Entry 4A0G (X-ray diffraction, 2.50 A resolution); this record covers chains A and B.

[Chain A (and B)]
Name: Adenosylmethionine-8-amino-7-oxononanoate aminotransferase
From: Arabidopsis thaliana
Notes: chain B of this document is another copy of the same molecule, construct and numbering; everything in this record applies to it too
UniProtKB: B0F481 (B0F481_ARATH); residues 1-811 here correspond to UniProt positions 23-833 (UniProt number = residue number + 22)
Amino-acid sequence (831 residues; each row starts with the number of its first residue; numbers below 1 keep their minus sign (Gly-19 is residue -19)):
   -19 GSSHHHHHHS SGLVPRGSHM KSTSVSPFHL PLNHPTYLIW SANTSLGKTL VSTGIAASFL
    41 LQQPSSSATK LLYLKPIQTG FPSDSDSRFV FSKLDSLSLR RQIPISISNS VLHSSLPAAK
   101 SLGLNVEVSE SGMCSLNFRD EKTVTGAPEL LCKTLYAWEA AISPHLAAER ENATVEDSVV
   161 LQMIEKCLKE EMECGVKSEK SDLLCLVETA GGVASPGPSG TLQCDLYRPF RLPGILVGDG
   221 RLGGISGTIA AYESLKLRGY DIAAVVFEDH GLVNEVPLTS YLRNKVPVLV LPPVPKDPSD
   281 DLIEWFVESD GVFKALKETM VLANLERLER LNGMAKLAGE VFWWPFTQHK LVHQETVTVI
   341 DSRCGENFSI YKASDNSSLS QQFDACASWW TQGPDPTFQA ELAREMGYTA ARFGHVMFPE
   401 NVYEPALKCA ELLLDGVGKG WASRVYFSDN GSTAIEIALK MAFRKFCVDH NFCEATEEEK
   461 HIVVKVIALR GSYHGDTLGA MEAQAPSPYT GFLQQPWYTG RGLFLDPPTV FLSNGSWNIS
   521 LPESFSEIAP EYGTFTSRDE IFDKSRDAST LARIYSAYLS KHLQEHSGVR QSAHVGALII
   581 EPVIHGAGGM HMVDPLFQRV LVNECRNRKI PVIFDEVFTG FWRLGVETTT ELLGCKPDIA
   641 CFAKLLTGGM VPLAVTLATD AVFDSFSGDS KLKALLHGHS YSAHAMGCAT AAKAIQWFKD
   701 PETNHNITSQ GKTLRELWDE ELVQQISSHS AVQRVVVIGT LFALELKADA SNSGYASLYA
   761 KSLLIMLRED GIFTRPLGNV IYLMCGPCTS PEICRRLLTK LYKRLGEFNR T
Not modelled in the structure: -19 to 6, 173-181, 453-461, 564-572, 748-756 (chain B: -19 to 4, 44-46, 105-111, 173-181, 453-461, 527-533, 565-572, 749-756)
Glycans and other covalent adducts: pyridoxal phosphate (PLP) linked to Lys644
Sequence notes: expression tag (-19 to 0)
Small-molecule neighbours: pyridoxal phosphate (PLP): Trp370, Asn430, Gly431, Ser432, Tyr473, His474, Gly475, Glu581, Asp615, Val617, Phe618
Swiss-Prot annotation at these positions:
  - binding site (ATP): Ser25 to Leu30, Asp75, Glu188 to Gly191, Glu248, Asp249, Pro496 to Tyr498, Glu523
  - binding site (Mg(2+)): Thr29, Asp66, Glu188
  - binding site (substrate): Thr59
  - binding site ((8S)-8-amino-7-oxononanoate): Trp369, Trp370, Tyr473, Lys644, Gly678, Arg775
  - binding site (pyridoxal 5'-phosphate): Gly431, Ser432, Asp615, His679, Ser680
  - site: Phe326 (Participates in the substrate recognition with KAPA and in a stacking interaction with the adenine ring of SAM)
  - modified residue: Lys644 (N6-(pyridoxal phosphate)lysine)
Reported in the primary citation:
  - Mg2+ coordination: Thr29, Glu188
  - binding site for sulfate ion: Ser195, Gly223, Gly224, Ile225, Ser226
  - binding site for pyridoxal phosphate: Asn430, Gly431, Ser432, Tyr473, His474, Gly475, Glu581, Asp615, Val617, Phe618, Lys644, His679, Ser680
  - mutagenesis - F326Y: unchanged catalytic activity
  - mutagenesis - F326Y: increased stability

[How chain A and chain B interact]
Contacting residue pairs - 370 pairs, chain A then chain B:
  Asn23(A) - Gly223(B)  hydrogen bond (side chain-backbone)
  Ser143(A) - Leu222(B)
  His145(A) - Ile225(B)
  His145(A) - Pro257(B)
  Leu146(A) - Leu252(B)
  Gly192(A) - Ser226(B)
  Val193(A) - Ser226(B)  hydrogen bond (backbone-side chain)
  Ala194(A) - Ser226(B)  hydrogen bond (backbone-side chain)
  Ser195(A) - Ser226(B)
  Pro196(A) - Ile225(B)  hydrophobic
  Leu202(A) - Ile229(B)  hydrophobic
  Leu202(A) - Tyr261(B)  hydrophobic
  Arg208(A) - Ala391(B)  hydrogen bond (side chain-backbone)
  Arg208(A) - Arg392(B)  hydrogen bond (side chain-backbone)
  Arg211(A) - Tyr388(B)
  Arg211(A) - Arg392(B)
  Leu222(A) - Ser143(B)
  Gly223(A) - Asn23(B)  hydrogen bond (backbone-side chain)
  Ile225(A) - His145(B)
  Ile225(A) - Pro196(B)  hydrophobic
  Ser226(A) - Gly192(B)
  Ser226(A) - Val193(B)  hydrogen bond (side chain-backbone)
  Ser226(A) - Ala194(B)  hydrogen bond (side chain-backbone)
  Ser226(A) - Ser195(B)
  Ile229(A) - Leu202(B)  hydrophobic
  Ala230(A) - Ala230(B)
  Ala230(A) - Ala231(B)
  Ala230(A) - Ser234(B)
  Ala231(A) - Ala230(B)
  Glu233(A) - Ser234(B)  hydrogen bond
  Glu233(A) - Leu237(B)
  Glu233(A) - Arg238(B)  salt bridge
  Glu233(A) - Arg384(B)  salt bridge
  Ser234(A) - Ala230(B)
  Ser234(A) - Glu233(B)  hydrogen bond
  Lys236(A) - Tyr388(B)
  Leu237(A) - Glu233(B)
  Leu237(A) - Leu237(B)  hydrophobic
  Leu237(A) - Gly387(B)
  Leu237(A) - Ala391(B)
  Arg238(A) - Glu233(B)  salt bridge
  Arg238(A) - Ala391(B)
  Gly239(A) - Ala391(B)
  Tyr240(A) - Tyr388(B)
  Asp241(A) - Tyr388(B)  hydrogen bond
  Asp241(A) - Arg392(B)  salt bridge
  Leu252(A) - Leu146(B)
  Pro257(A) - His145(B)
  Pro257(A) - Pro196(B)  hydrophobic
  Tyr261(A) - Leu202(B)  hydrophobic
  Tyr261(A) - Arg238(B)
  Tyr261(A) - Arg384(B)
  Arg263(A) - Thr377(B)
  Arg263(A) - Glu381(B)  salt bridge
  Arg263(A) - Trp697(B)
  Arg263(A) - Thr703(B)
  Arg310(A) - Glu404(B)  salt bridge
  Arg310(A) - Leu407(B)
  Arg310(A) - Lys408(B)
  Arg310(A) - Glu411(B)  salt bridge
  Met314(A) - Val402(B)
  Met314(A) - Tyr403(B)
  Met314(A) - Glu404(B)
  Met314(A) - Leu407(B)  hydrophobic
  Leu317(A) - Glu411(B)
  Ala318(A) - Val402(B)  hydrophobic
  Gly319(A) - Arg424(B)  hydrogen bond (backbone-side chain)
  Glu320(A) - Ser423(B)
  Glu320(A) - Arg424(B)  hydrogen bond (backbone-side chain)
  Val321(A) - Leu407(B)  hydrophobic
  Val321(A) - Ala410(B)  hydrophobic
  Val321(A) - Leu414(B)  hydrophobic
  Val321(A) - Ser423(B)
  Val321(A) - Arg424(B)
  Val321(A) - Val425(B)  hydrogen bond (backbone-backbone)
  Phe322(A) - Phe398(B)  hydrophobic
  Phe322(A) - Asn401(B)
  Phe322(A) - Val402(B)  hydrophobic
  Phe322(A) - Ala406(B)
  Phe322(A) - Leu407(B)  hydrophobic
  Phe322(A) - Ala410(B)  hydrophobic
  Phe322(A) - Arg424(B)  hydrogen bond (backbone-side chain)
  Phe322(A) - Val425(B)
  Trp323(A) - Val425(B)  hydrogen bond (backbone-backbone)
  Trp323(A) - Tyr426(B)
  Trp323(A) - Met441(B)  hydrophobic
  Trp323(A) - Ala658(B)  hydrophobic
  Trp323(A) - Val662(B)
  Trp323(A) - Phe663(B)  hydrophobic
  Trp323(A) - Phe666(B)  hydrophobic
  Trp324(A) - Phe398(B)  hydrogen bond (side chain-backbone)
  Trp324(A) - Pro399(B)
  Trp324(A) - Glu400(B)
  Trp324(A) - Asn401(B)  hydrogen bond (side chain-backbone)
  Trp324(A) - Tyr426(B)
  Pro325(A) - Phe398(B)
  Pro325(A) - Pro399(B)
  Pro325(A) - Tyr426(B)
  Pro325(A) - His677(B)
  Pro325(A) - Gly678(B)
  Phe326(A) - Tyr426(B)
  Phe326(A) - Leu675(B)  hydrogen bond (backbone-backbone)
  Phe326(A) - Leu676(B)
  Phe326(A) - His677(B)
  Phe326(A) - Gly678(B)
  Thr327(A) - Ala674(B)
  Gln328(A) - Phe666(B)  hydrogen bond (side chain-backbone)
  Gln328(A) - Ser667(B)
  Gln328(A) - Gly668(B)  hydrogen bond (side chain-backbone)
  Gln328(A) - Ser670(B)  hydrogen bond (side chain-backbone)
  Gln328(A) - Lys671(B)
  Gln328(A) - Lys673(B)
  Gln328(A) - Ala674(B)
  His329(A) - Phe663(B)
  Lys330(A) - Ser667(B)
  Lys330(A) - Gly668(B)
  Lys330(A) - Asp669(B)  salt bridge
  Leu331(A) - Asp669(B)
  Val332(A) - Glu400(B)
  Val337(A) - Glu400(B)
  Thr338(A) - Glu400(B)  hydrogen bond (backbone-backbone)
  Thr338(A) - Asn401(B)
  Thr338(A) - Val402(B)  hydrogen bond (backbone-backbone)
  Val339(A) - Val402(B)
  Ile340(A) - Phe393(B)
  Ile340(A) - Val396(B)  hydrophobic
  Ile340(A) - Asn401(B)
  Ile340(A) - Val402(B)  hydrogen bond (backbone-backbone)
  Ile340(A) - Tyr403(B)
  Asp341(A) - Arg392(B)  salt bridge
  Asp341(A) - Phe393(B)
  Ser342(A) - Arg392(B)
  Ser342(A) - Phe393(B)
  Arg343(A) - Arg392(B)  hydrogen bond (backbone-backbone)
  Arg343(A) - Phe393(B)
  Arg343(A) - His395(B)  hydrogen bond (side chain-backbone)
  Arg343(A) - Val396(B)
  Phe348(A) - Val396(B)  hydrophobic
  Cys366(A) - Met397(B)  hydrophobic
  Ser368(A) - Val396(B)
  Ser368(A) - Met397(B)  hydrogen bond (side chain-backbone)
  Trp369(A) - Met397(B)
  Trp369(A) - Pro399(B)
  Trp369(A) - Gly678(B)
  Trp369(A) - His679(B)
  Trp369(A) - Ser680(B)
  Thr371(A) - His395(B)
  Thr371(A) - Ser680(B)
  Thr371(A) - Tyr681(B)
  Gln372(A) - His395(B)  hydrogen bond (side chain-backbone)
  Thr377(A) - Arg263(B)
  Gln379(A) - Ala390(B)  hydrogen bond (side chain-backbone)
  Gln379(A) - Ala391(B)  hydrogen bond (side chain-backbone)
  Gln379(A) - Phe393(B)
  Gln379(A) - Gly394(B)
  Ala383(A) - Gly387(B)
  Ala383(A) - Ala390(B)  hydrophobic
  Ala383(A) - Ala391(B)
  Arg384(A) - Glu233(B)  salt bridge
  Arg384(A) - Tyr261(B)  hydrogen bond
  Met386(A) - Ala390(B)  hydrophobic
  Met386(A) - Met686(B)  hydrophobic
  Gly387(A) - Ala383(B)
  Tyr388(A) - Lys236(B)
  Tyr388(A) - Gly239(B)
  Tyr388(A) - Tyr240(B)
  Tyr388(A) - Asp241(B)  hydrogen bond
  Ala390(A) - Gln379(B)  hydrogen bond (backbone-side chain)
  Ala390(A) - Ala383(B)  hydrophobic
  Ala390(A) - Met386(B)  hydrophobic
  Ala390(A) - Met650(B)
  Ala391(A) - Arg208(B)  hydrogen bond (backbone-side chain)
  Ala391(A) - Leu237(B)
  Ala391(A) - Arg238(B)
  Ala391(A) - Gly239(B)
  Ala391(A) - Gln379(B)  hydrogen bond (backbone-side chain)
  Ala391(A) - Ala383(B)
  Arg392(A) - Arg208(B)
  Arg392(A) - Arg211(B)
  Arg392(A) - Asp241(B)  salt bridge
  Arg392(A) - Asp341(B)  salt bridge
  Arg392(A) - Ser342(B)
  Arg392(A) - Arg343(B)  hydrogen bond (backbone-backbone)
  Phe393(A) - Ile340(B)
  Phe393(A) - Asp341(B)
  Phe393(A) - Ser342(B)
  Phe393(A) - Arg343(B)
  Gly394(A) - Gln379(B)
  Gly394(A) - Met650(B)
  His395(A) - Arg343(B)  hydrogen bond (backbone-side chain)
  His395(A) - Ser368(B)
  His395(A) - Thr371(B)
  His395(A) - Gln372(B)  hydrogen bond (backbone-side chain)
  His395(A) - Gly649(B)  hydrogen bond (backbone-backbone)
  Val396(A) - Ile340(B)  hydrophobic
  Val396(A) - Arg343(B)
  Val396(A) - Phe348(B)  hydrophobic
  Val396(A) - Ser368(B)
  Met397(A) - Ser368(B)  hydrogen bond (backbone-side chain)
  Met397(A) - Trp369(B)
  Met397(A) - Arg775(B)
  Phe398(A) - Phe322(B)  hydrophobic
  Phe398(A) - Trp324(B)  hydrogen bond (backbone-side chain)
  Phe398(A) - Pro325(B)
  Pro399(A) - Trp324(B)
  Pro399(A) - Pro325(B)
  Pro399(A) - Thr327(B)
  Pro399(A) - Trp369(B)
  Pro399(A) - Arg775(B)
  Glu400(A) - Trp324(B)
  Glu400(A) - Val332(B)
  Glu400(A) - Val337(B)
  Glu400(A) - Thr338(B)  hydrogen bond (backbone-backbone)
  Glu400(A) - Arg775(B)  salt bridge
  Asn401(A) - Phe322(B)
  Asn401(A) - Trp324(B)  hydrogen bond (backbone-side chain)
  Asn401(A) - Thr338(B)
  Asn401(A) - Ile340(B)
  Asn401(A) - Phe773(B)
  Val402(A) - Met314(B)
  Val402(A) - Ala318(B)  hydrophobic
  Val402(A) - Phe322(B)  hydrophobic
  Val402(A) - Val337(B)  hydrophobic
  Val402(A) - Thr338(B)  hydrogen bond (backbone-backbone)
  Val402(A) - Val339(B)
  Val402(A) - Ile340(B)  hydrogen bond (backbone-backbone)
  Tyr403(A) - Met314(B)
  Tyr403(A) - Ile340(B)
  Glu404(A) - Arg310(B)  salt bridge
  Glu404(A) - Met314(B)
  Ala406(A) - Phe322(B)
  Leu407(A) - Arg310(B)
  Leu407(A) - Met314(B)  hydrophobic
  Leu407(A) - Phe322(B)  hydrophobic
  Ala410(A) - Val321(B)  hydrophobic
  Ala410(A) - Phe322(B)  hydrophobic
  Glu411(A) - Arg310(B)  salt bridge
  Glu411(A) - Leu317(B)
  Leu414(A) - Val321(B)  hydrophobic
  Ser423(A) - Glu320(B)
  Ser423(A) - Val321(B)
  Arg424(A) - Gly319(B)  hydrogen bond (side chain-backbone)
  Arg424(A) - Glu320(B)  hydrogen bond (side chain-backbone)
  Arg424(A) - Val321(B)
  Arg424(A) - Phe322(B)  hydrogen bond (side chain-backbone)
  Val425(A) - Val321(B)  hydrogen bond (backbone-backbone)
  Val425(A) - Phe322(B)
  Val425(A) - Trp323(B)  hydrogen bond (backbone-backbone)
  Tyr426(A) - Trp323(B)  hydrophobic
  Tyr426(A) - Trp324(B)
  Tyr426(A) - Pro325(B)
  Tyr426(A) - Phe326(B)
  Asp429(A) - Asn430(B)  hydrogen bond
  Asn430(A) - Asp429(B)  hydrogen bond
  Asn430(A) - His679(B)  hydrogen bond
  Ser432(A) - His679(B)
  Thr433(A) - Thr477(B)
  Glu436(A) - Thr477(B)
  Glu436(A) - Leu478(B)  hydrogen bond (side chain-backbone)
  Leu439(A) - Trp497(B)  hydrophobic
  Lys440(A) - Asp476(B)  hydrogen bond (side chain-backbone)
  Lys440(A) - Met481(B)
  Lys440(A) - Gln494(B)
  Lys440(A) - Gln495(B)
  Met441(A) - Trp323(B)  hydrophobic
  Phe443(A) - Pro496(B)  hydrophobic
  Phe443(A) - Trp497(B)  hydrophobic
  Arg444(A) - Leu493(B)  hydrogen bond (side chain-backbone)
  Arg444(A) - Gln494(B)
  Cys447(A) - Phe492(B)  hydrophobic
  Ile462(A) - Phe492(B)
  Val464(A) - Pro496(B)  hydrophobic
  Val464(A) - Trp497(B)  hydrogen bond (backbone-side chain)
  Val466(A) - Trp497(B)  hydrophobic
  Asp476(A) - Lys440(B)  hydrogen bond (backbone-side chain)
  Asp476(A) - Leu676(B)
  Asp476(A) - His677(B)
  Asp476(A) - Gly678(B)  hydrogen bond (side chain-backbone)
  Thr477(A) - Thr433(B)
  Thr477(A) - Glu436(B)
  Leu478(A) - Glu436(B)  hydrogen bond (backbone-side chain)
  Leu478(A) - Leu478(B)  hydrophobic
  Leu478(A) - Gly479(B)
  Gly479(A) - Leu478(B)
  Gly479(A) - Trp497(B)
  Met481(A) - Lys440(B)
  Glu482(A) - Trp497(B)
  Phe492(A) - Cys447(B)  hydrophobic
  Phe492(A) - Ile462(B)
  Leu493(A) - Arg444(B)  hydrogen bond (backbone-side chain)
  Gln494(A) - Lys440(B)
  Gln494(A) - Arg444(B)
  Gln494(A) - Leu672(B)  hydrogen bond (side chain-backbone)
  Gln494(A) - Ala674(B)  hydrogen bond (side chain-backbone)
  Gln494(A) - Leu675(B)
  Gln494(A) - Leu676(B)  hydrogen bond (side chain-backbone)
  Gln495(A) - Lys440(B)
  Pro496(A) - Phe443(B)  hydrophobic
  Trp497(A) - Leu439(B)  hydrophobic
  Trp497(A) - Phe443(B)  hydrophobic
  Trp497(A) - Val464(B)  hydrogen bond (side chain-backbone)
  Trp497(A) - Gly479(B)
  Trp497(A) - Glu482(B)
  Trp497(A) - Arg501(B)  hydrogen bond (backbone-side chain)
  Thr499(A) - Arg501(B)
  Arg501(A) - Trp497(B)  hydrogen bond (side chain-backbone)
  Arg501(A) - Thr499(B)
  Arg501(A) - Arg501(B)
  Lys644(A) - Ser680(B)
  Lys644(A) - Tyr681(B)  hydrogen bond (backbone-side chain)
  Thr647(A) - Tyr681(B)  hydrogen bond
  Gly649(A) - His395(B)  hydrogen bond (backbone-backbone)
  Gly649(A) - Tyr681(B)  hydrogen bond (backbone-side chain)
  Met650(A) - Ala390(B)
  Met650(A) - Gly394(B)
  Met650(A) - Tyr681(B)
  Val651(A) - Val651(B)  hydrophobic
  Val651(A) - Tyr681(B)
  Pro652(A) - Tyr681(B)  hydrophobic
  Pro652(A) - His684(B)
  Ala658(A) - Trp323(B)  hydrophobic
  Phe663(A) - Trp323(B)  hydrophobic
  Phe663(A) - His329(B)
  Phe666(A) - Trp323(B)  hydrophobic
  Phe666(A) - Gln328(B)  hydrogen bond (backbone-side chain)
  Ser667(A) - Gln328(B)
  Ser667(A) - Lys330(B)
  Gly668(A) - Gln328(B)  hydrogen bond (backbone-side chain)
  Gly668(A) - Lys330(B)
  Asp669(A) - Lys330(B)  salt bridge
  Asp669(A) - Leu331(B)
  Ser670(A) - Gln328(B)  hydrogen bond (backbone-side chain)
  Lys671(A) - Gln328(B)
  Leu672(A) - Gln494(B)  hydrogen bond (backbone-side chain)
  Lys673(A) - Gln328(B)
  Ala674(A) - Thr327(B)
  Ala674(A) - Gln328(B)
  Ala674(A) - Gln494(B)  hydrogen bond (backbone-side chain)
  Leu675(A) - Phe326(B)  hydrogen bond (backbone-backbone)
  Leu675(A) - Gln494(B)
  Leu676(A) - Phe326(B)
  Leu676(A) - Asp476(B)
  Leu676(A) - Gln494(B)  hydrogen bond (backbone-side chain)
  His677(A) - Pro325(B)
  His677(A) - Phe326(B)
  His677(A) - Asp476(B)  hydrogen bond (side chain-backbone)
  His677(A) - Thr477(B)
  Gly678(A) - Pro325(B)
  Gly678(A) - Phe326(B)
  Gly678(A) - Asp476(B)  hydrogen bond (backbone-side chain)
  His679(A) - Trp369(B)
  His679(A) - Asn430(B)  hydrogen bond
  His679(A) - Ser432(B)
  Ser680(A) - Trp369(B)
  Ser680(A) - Thr371(B)
  Ser680(A) - Lys644(B)
  Tyr681(A) - Thr371(B)
  Tyr681(A) - Lys644(B)  hydrogen bond (side chain-backbone)
  Tyr681(A) - Thr647(B)  hydrogen bond
  Tyr681(A) - Gly649(B)  hydrogen bond (side chain-backbone)
  Tyr681(A) - Met650(B)
  Tyr681(A) - Val651(B)
  Tyr681(A) - Pro652(B)  hydrophobic
  His684(A) - Pro652(B)
  Met686(A) - Met386(B)  hydrophobic
  Trp697(A) - Arg263(B)
  Phe773(A) - Asn401(B)
  Arg775(A) - Met397(B)
  Arg775(A) - Pro399(B)
  Arg775(A) - Glu400(B)  salt bridge
Interface residues without a listed pair, chain A (162 interface residues in all): Ala22, Thr24, Ala315, Thr336, Glu381, Lys408, Phe427, Tyr473, Tyr489, Val662, Ser682, Thr703
Interface residues without a listed pair, chain B (164 interface residues in all): Ala22, Thr24, Gly227, Ala315, Thr336, Cys366, Phe427, Lys465, Val466, Tyr473, Pro488, Ser682

[Summary]
The interface between chain A and chain B involves 162 residues on one side and 164 on the other; the contacts
include 85 hydrogen bonds and 17 salt bridges. Polar contacts include Glu233(A)-Arg238(B), Glu233(A)-Arg384(B)
and Asp241(A)-Arg392(B). From the paper: a binding site for pyridoxal phosphate at Asn430(A), Gly431(A) and
Ser432(A) among others; F326Y of chain A increases stability.
Chain A and chain B are both Adenosylmethionine-8-amino-7-oxononanoate aminotransferase (Arabidopsis
thaliana); the structure, Structure of bifunctional DAPA aminotransferase-DTB synthetase from Arabidopsis
thaliana in its apo form, was determined by X-ray diffraction together with 4A0F, 4A0H and 4A0R from the same
study.
